PDB entry 8BEB | X-ray diffraction, 3.18 A resolution | chains B and C of the 4 polymer chains in the assembly

[Chain B]
Protein: Elongin-C
From: Homo sapiens
Reference sequence: Q15369 (ELOC_HUMAN); residues 17-112 here = UniProt positions 17-112
Chain sequence (97 residues; each row starts with the number of its first residue):
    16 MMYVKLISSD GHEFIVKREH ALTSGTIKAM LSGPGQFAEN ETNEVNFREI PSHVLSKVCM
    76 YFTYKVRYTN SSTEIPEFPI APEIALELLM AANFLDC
Disordered / not traced: 16, 48-57
Differences from the reference sequence: initiating methionine (16)

[Chain C]
Protein: von Hippel-Lindau disease tumor suppressor
From: Homo sapiens
Reference sequence: P40337 (VHL_HUMAN); numbering as in UniProt (aligned over 54-213)
Chain sequence (162 residues; row label = number of the first residue in the row):
    52 GSMEAGRPRP VLRSVNSREP SQVIFCNRSP RVVLPVWLNF DGEPQPYPTL PPGTGRRIHS
   112 YRGHLWLFRD AGTHDGLLVN QTELFVPSLN VDGQPIFANI TLPVYTLKER CLQVVRSLVK
   172 PENYRRLDIV RSLYEDLEDH PNVQKDLERL TQERIAHQRM GD
Disordered / not traced: 52-61, 203-213
Differences from the reference sequence: expression tag (52-53)
Small-molecule neighbours: QIK ((2S,4R)-N-[(1S)-3-[4-[2-[(9S)-7-(4-chlorophenyl)-4,5,13-trimethyl-3-thia-1,8,11,12-tetrazatricyclo[8.3.0.02,6]trideca-2(6),4,7,10,12-pentaen-9-yl]ethanoylamino]butylamino]-1-[4-(4-methyl-1,3-thiazol-5-yl)phenyl]-3-oxidanylidene-propyl]-1-[(2R)-3-methyl-2-(3-methyl-1,2-oxazol-5-yl)butanoyl]-4-oxidanyl-pyrrolidine-2-carboxamide): R69, W88, F91, Y98, P99, R108, I109, H110, S111, Y112, H115, W117
UniProt features mapped onto this chain:
  - region: T157 to V166 (Interaction with Elongin BC complex)
  - natural variant: L63 (L63P: In PCC), R64 (R64P: In PCC), S65 (S65A: In PCC; S65L: In VHLD; S65W: In VHLD), V66 to Q73 (deletion: In VHLD), S68 (S68W: In PCC and VHLD), E70 (E70K: In VHLD), V74 (V74G: In VHLD), I75 (deletion: In VHLD), F76 (F76I: In VHLD; F76L: In VHLD; F76S: In VHLD; deletion: In VHLD), N78 (N78H: In VHLD; N78S: In VHLD; N78T: In VHLD), R79 (R79P: In VHLD), S80 (S80I: In VHLD; S80N: In PCC and VHLD; S80R: In VHLD), 64 further natural variant entries in UniProt
  - mutagenesis: Y98 (Y98N: No interaction with HIF1A. No HIF1A degradation)

[Interface between chain B and chain C]
Contacting residue pairs (32; chain B residue first):
  Y76(B) - Y156(C)  hydrogen bond (side chain-backbone)
  Y76(B) - T157(C)
  Y76(B) - L158(C)  hydrogen bond (side chain-backbone)
  Y79(B) - V155(C)  hydrophobic
  Y83(B) - V155(C)
  T88(B) - Q132(C)
  E89(B) - R79(C)
  I90(B) - L153(C)
  I90(B) - V155(C)  hydrophobic
  E92(B) - P81(C)
  E92(B) - R82(C)  salt bridge
  E92(B) - L153(C)
  E92(B) - R161(C)  salt bridge
  F93(B) - L158(C)  hydrophobic
  F93(B) - R161(C)  hydrogen bond (backbone-side chain)
  I95(B) - R161(C)
  I95(B) - C162(C)  hydrophobic
  I95(B) - V165(C)  hydrophobic
  P97(B) - L169(C)  hydrophobic
  L103(B) - C162(C)  hydrophobic
  L104(B) - K159(C)
  L104(B) - C162(C)
  L104(B) - L163(C)  hydrophobic
  M105(B) - I180(C)  hydrophobic
  M105(B) - L184(C)  hydrophobic
  A107(B) - L158(C)  hydrophobic
  A107(B) - K159(C)
  N108(B) - K159(C)
  N108(B) - L184(C)
  C112(B) - T157(C)
  C112(B) - L158(C)  hydrogen bond (backbone-backbone)
  C112(B) - K159(C)  hydrogen bond (backbone-backbone)
Also at the interface, not in a pair above, chain B (22 interface residues in all): V73, K80, T84, P91, P94, A100
Also at the interface, not in a pair above, chain C (23 interface residues in all): N150, T152, P154, V166, D179, V181

[Summary]
The interface between chain B and chain C involves 22 residues on one side and 23 on the other; the contacts
include 5 hydrogen bonds and 2 salt bridges. Polar contacts include E92(B)-R82(C), E92(B)-R161(C) and
Y76(B)-Y156(C). Bound to chain C: compound QIK.
Here chain B is Elongin-C and chain C is von Hippel-Lindau disease tumor suppressor, both from Homo sapiens.
Entry 8BEB (Ternary complex between VCB, BRD4-BD1 and PROTAC 49) was determined by X-ray diffraction together
with 8BDI, 8BDJ, 8BDL, 8BDM, 8BDN, 8BDO and 3 further entries from the same study.
